Entry 6OT1 (electron microscopy, 3.50 A resolution); this record covers chains B and H of the 24 polymer chains in the assembly.

Chain B:
Protein: Envelope glycoprotein gp41
Organism: Human immunodeficiency virus 1
Reference sequence: Q2N0S6 (Q2N0S6_9HIV1); residues 512-664 here correspond to UniProt positions 509-661 (UniProt number = residue number - 3)
Chain sequence (153 residues; each row starts with the number of its first residue):
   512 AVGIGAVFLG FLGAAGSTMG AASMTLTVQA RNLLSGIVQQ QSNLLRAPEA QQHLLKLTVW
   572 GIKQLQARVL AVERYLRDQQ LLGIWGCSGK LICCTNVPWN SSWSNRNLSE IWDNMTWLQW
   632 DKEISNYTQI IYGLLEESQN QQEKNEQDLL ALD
Unresolved in the structure: 548-568
Construct notes: engineered mutation Pro559 (Ile556 in Q2N0S6), Cys605 (Thr602 in Q2N0S6)
Disulfide bonds: Cys598-Cys604
Glycans and other covalent adducts: N-acetylglucosamine (NAG) linked to Asn637

Chain H:
Protein: 0PV-b.01 heavy
Organism: Macaca mulatta
Chain sequence (230 residues; numbered 1 to 220 plus 10 insertion-coded residues; the number before each row is that of its first residue; a row labelled like 31A-31B holds insertion residues (31A, then the next letters in order)):
     1 QVQLQESGPG VVKPSETLSL TCGVSGGTIS S
31A-31B SH
    32 FYWSWIRQPP GKGLEWIGGL Y
   52A I
    53 NDERINYNPS LESRVTISKD TSQNQFALKL
82A-82C TSV
    83 TAADTAVYYC VREPVIAA
100A-100D AGTV
   101 DVWGRGVLVT VSSASTKGPS VFPLAPSSES TAALGCLVKD YFPEPVTVSW NSGSLTSGVH
   161 TFPAVLQSSG LYSLSSVVTV PSSSLGTQTY VCNVNHKPSN TKVDKRVEIK TCGGLEVLFQ
Unresolved in the structure: 116-220
Disulfide bonds: Cys22-Cys92

Interface between chain B and chain H:
Contacting residue pairs (14; chain B residue first):
  Ala512(B) - Glu95(H)  hydrogen bond (backbone-side chain)
  Ala512(B) - Pro96(H)
  Ala512(B) - Asp101(H)
  Val513(B) - Pro96(H)
  Val513(B) - Gly100B(H)
  Val513(B) - Thr100C(H)
  Val513(B) - Val100D(H)
  Val513(B) - Asp101(H)
  Gly514(B) - Pro96(H)
  Ile515(B) - Val97(H)  hydrophobic
  Val518(B) - Tyr52(H)  hydrophobic
  Val518(B) - Val97(H)  hydrophobic
  Phe519(B) - Val97(H)
  Met535(B) - His31B(H)
Other interface residues (no listed pair), chain H (12 interface residues in all): Tyr33, Ile98, Ala99

Summary:
The interface between chain B and chain H involves 7 residues on one side and 12 on the other, with 1 hydrogen
bond. Its one hydrogen-bonded contact is Ala512(B)-Glu95(H). N-acetylglucosamine is covalently linked to
Asn637(B).
Here chain B is Envelope glycoprotein gp41 (Human immunodeficiency virus 1) and chain H is 0PV-b.01 heavy
(Macaca mulatta). Entry 6OT1 (Cryo-EM structure of vaccine-elicited antibody 0PV-b.01 in complex with HIV-1
Env BG505 DS-SOSIP and antibodies VRC03 ...) was determined by electron microscopy, deposited together with
6MPH, 6MQC, 6MQE, 6MQM, 6MQR, 6N16 and 4 further entries.
